Entry 9FAJ (electron microscopy, 2.60 A resolution); this record covers chains H and L of the 9 polymer chains in the assembly.

[Chain H]
Name: Neuroligin-2
Organism: Homo sapiens
Reference sequence: Q8NFZ4 (NLGN2_HUMAN); numbering as in UniProt (aligned over 668-700)
Chain sequence (33 residues; each row starts with the number of its first residue):
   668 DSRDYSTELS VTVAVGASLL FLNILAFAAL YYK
Swiss-Prot annotation at these positions:
  - region: V678 to Y698 (Required for interaction with LHFPL4)

[Chain L]
Name: LHFPL tetraspan subfamily member 4 protein
Organism: Homo sapiens
Reference sequence: Q7Z7J7 (LHPL4_HUMAN); residues 11-203 here = UniProt positions 11-203
Chain sequence (193 residues; row label = number of the first residue in the row):
    11 YHEHYMRNSR AIGVLWAIFT ICFAIINVVV FIQPYWVGDS VSTPKPGYFG LFHYCVGSGL
    71 AGRELTCRGS FTDFSTIPSS AFKAAAFFVL LSMVLILGCI TCFSLFFFCN TATVYKICAW
   131 MQLLAALCLV LGCMIFPDGW DAETIRDMCG AKTGKYSLGD CSVRWAYILA IIGILNALIL
   191 SFLAFVLGNR QTD
Disulfides: C65-C77, C109-C128, C159-C171
Ligand contacts:
  - phosphatidylglycerol (PGW; (1R)-2-{[(S)-{[(2S)-2,3-dihydroxypropyl]oxy}(hydroxy)phosphoryl]oxy}-1-[(hexadecanoyloxy)methyl]ethyl (9Z)-octadec-9-enoate), molecule 1: R20, A27, I28, I31, I110, F113, S114, F116, F117, F118, C119, Y125
  - phosphatidylglycerol (PGW), molecule 2: F81, T82, D83, F84, S85

[Chain H / chain L interface]
Pairs across the interface (34):
  D668(H) with R73(L)
  R670(H) with D49(L), salt bridge; S50(L), hydrogen bond (side chain-backbone); T53(L); P56(L)
  Y672(H) with D49(L), hydrogen bond; S172(L); R174(L)
  E675(H) with R174(L), salt bridge; W175(L), hydrogen bond (side chain-backbone)
  L676(H) with V173(L); I178(L), hydrophobic
  T679(H) with W175(L); I178(L)
  G683(H) with I182(L)
  L686(H) with I36(L), hydrophobic
  L687(H) with I182(L), hydrophobic; L185(L), hydrophobic; N186(L); I189(L), hydrophobic
  L689(H) with F29(L), hydrophobic
  N690(H) with F29(L); N186(L), hydrogen bond; I189(L)
  A693(H) with L193(L), hydrophobic
  F694(H) with I189(L); F192(L), hydrophobic; L193(L)
  A696(H) with I22(L), hydrophobic
  L697(H) with I22(L), hydrophobic; L193(L), hydrophobic; V196(L), hydrophobic
  Y698(H) with F192(L)
  K700(H) with R200(L)
Interface residues without a listed pair, chain H (19 interface residues in all): V680, I691
Interface residues without a listed pair, chain L (26 interface residues in all): C32, V51, K55, L179, L197

[Summary]
Chain H and chain L form an interface of 19 and 26 residues respectively; the contacts include 4 hydrogen
bonds and 2 salt bridges. Polar pairs include R670(H)-D49(L), E675(H)-R174(L) and R670(H)-S50(L). Chain L
binds phosphatidylglycerol.
Here chain H is Neuroligin-2 and chain L is LHFPL tetraspan subfamily member 4 protein, both from Homo
sapiens. Entry 9FAJ (CryoEM structure of human full-length alpha1beta3gamma2 GABA(A) receptor in complex with
GARLH4, the TMD of Neuroligin2 ...) was determined by electron microscopy.
